4FAB - chains L and H; structure by X-ray diffraction, 2.70 A resolution.

[Chain L]
Protein: IGG2A-kappa 4-4-20 fab (light chain)
Source organism: Mus musculus
Notes: antibody fragment or engineered binder
Sequence (219 residues; numbered 1 to 219; the number before each row is that of its first residue):
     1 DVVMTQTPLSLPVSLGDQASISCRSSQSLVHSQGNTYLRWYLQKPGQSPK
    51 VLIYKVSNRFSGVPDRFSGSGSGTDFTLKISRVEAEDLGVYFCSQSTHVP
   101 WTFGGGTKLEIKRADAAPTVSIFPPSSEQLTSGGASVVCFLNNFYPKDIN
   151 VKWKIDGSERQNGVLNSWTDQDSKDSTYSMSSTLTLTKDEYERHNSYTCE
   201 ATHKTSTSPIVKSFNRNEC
Construct notes: conflict V2 (Ile in 1589925), T7 (Ser in 1589925), L29 (Val in 1589925), Q33 (Asn in 1589925), R39 (Glu in 1589925), Y41 (Phe in 1589925), V51 (Leu in 1589925), F92 (Tyr in 1589925), S94 (Phe in 1589925), S96 (Ala in 1589925), T97 (Ser in 1589925), N217 (Gly in 1589925)
Cystine bridges: C23-C93, C139-C199
Ligand contacts: fluorescein (FLU; 2-(6-hydroxy-3-oxo-3H-xanthen-9-yl)-benzoic acid): H31, Y37, R39, S96, W101

[Chain H]
Protein: IGG2A-kappa 4-4-20 fab (heavy chain)
Source organism: Mus musculus
Reference sequence: P01865 (GCAM_MOUSE); residues 119-216 here correspond to UniProt positions 1-98 (UniProt number = residue number - 118)
Sequence (216 residues; numbered 1 to 216; the number before each row is that of its first residue):
     1 EVKLDETGGGLVQPGRPMKLSCVASGFTFSDYWMNWVRQSPEKGLEWVAQ
    51 IRNKPYNYETYYSDSVKGRFTISRDDSKSSVYLQMNNLRVEDMGIYYCTG
   101 SYYGMDYWGQGTSVTVSSAKTTAPSVYPLAPVCGDTTGSSVTLGCLVKGY
   151 FPEPVTLTWNSGSLSSGVHTFPAVLQSDLYTLSSSVTVTSSTWPSQSITC
   201 NVAHPASSTKVDKKIE
Cystine bridges: C22-C98, C145-C200
Ligand contacts: fluorescein (FLU; 2-(6-hydroxy-3-oxo-3H-xanthen-9-yl)-benzoic acid): W33, Y56, S101, Y102, Y103, G104, M105

[How chain L and chain H interact]
Disulfides between the chains: C219(L)-C133(H)
Pairs across the interface (66):
  Y37(L) - Y103(H)
  R39(L) - G104(H)
  R39(L) - D106(H)  salt bridge
  Y41(L) - D106(H)  hydrogen bond
  Y41(L) - W108(H)  hydrogen bond
  Q43(L) - Q39(H)  hydrogen bond
  Q47(L) - Y97(H)
  S48(L) - G109(H)  hydrogen bond (side chain-backbone)
  S48(L) - Q110(H)
  P49(L) - L45(H)  hydrophobic
  P49(L) - W108(H)
  K50(L) - Y107(H)
  V51(L) - M105(H)  hydrophobic
  V51(L) - D106(H)
  V51(L) - Y107(H)  hydrogen bond (backbone-side chain)
  Y54(L) - G104(H)
  Y54(L) - M105(H)  hydrophobic
  K55(L) - Y103(H)
  K55(L) - G104(H)
  F60(L) - M105(H)  hydrophobic
  F60(L) - Y107(H)
  V99(L) - W47(H)  hydrophobic
  P100(L) - W47(H)
  W101(L) - N35(H)
  W101(L) - W47(H)  hydrophobic
  F103(L) - V37(H)  hydrophobic
  F103(L) - L45(H)  hydrophobic
  F103(L) - W108(H)  hydrophobic
  S121(L) - T142(H)
  I122(L) - V132(H)
  F123(L) - L129(H)
  F123(L) - A130(H)
  F123(L) - P131(H)
  F123(L) - V132(H)  hydrophobic
  F123(L) - T142(H)
  P124(L) - V132(H)
  P124(L) - C133(H)  hydrophobic
  S126(L) - Y127(H)
  E128(L) - P128(H)
  E128(L) - K213(H)  salt bridge
  Q129(L) - Y127(H)
  Q129(L) - K148(H)  hydrogen bond
  S132(L) - Y127(H)
  S136(L) - K148(H)  hydrogen bond
  V138(L) - L129(H)  hydrophobic
  F140(L) - L129(H)  hydrophobic
  F140(L) - G144(H)
  N142(L) - T142(H)
  N142(L) - H169(H)  hydrogen bond
  N142(L) - S185(H)
  L165(L) - V174(H)  hydrophobic
  L165(L) - T181(H)
  S167(L) - F171(H)
  S167(L) - P172(H)  hydrogen bond (side chain-backbone)
  S167(L) - V174(H)
  W168(L) - P172(H)
  T169(L) - F171(H)
  T169(L) - P172(H)
  S179(L) - F171(H)
  M180(L) - F171(H)
  S181(L) - F171(H)
  S181(L) - S183(H)
  K212(L) - G134(H)
  K212(L) - D135(H)  salt bridge
  F214(L) - C133(H)  hydrophobic
  C219(L) - C133(H)  disulfide
Also at the interface, not in a pair above, chain L (42 interface residues in all): N166, T183, T185, S213
Also at the interface, not in a pair above, chain H (41 interface residues in all): Q50, S101, V126, L143, L146, A173, S184

[Overview]
42 residues of chain L and 41 residues of chain H are in contact; the contacts include 1 disulfide bond, 9
hydrogen bonds and 3 salt bridges. Among the polar pairs are R39(L)-D106(H), E128(L)-K213(H) and
K212(L)-D135(H). Fluorescein is bound between chain L and chain H.
Here chain L is IGG2A-kappa 4-4-20 fab (light chain) and chain H is IGG2A-kappa 4-4-20 fab (heavy chain), both
from Mus musculus. Entry 4FAB (Three-dimensional structure of a fluorescein-fab complex crystallized in
2-methyl-2,4-pentanediol) was determined by X-ray diffraction.
